Entry 7OCF (electron microscopy, 3.60 A resolution); this record covers chains E and D of the 8 polymer chains in the assembly.

[Chain E]
Molecule: Protein cornichon homolog 2
Source organism: Rattus norvegicus
UniProtKB: Q5BJU5 (CNIH2_RAT); residues 1-160 here = UniProt positions 1-160
Chain sequence (188 residues; numbered 1 to 188; the number before each row is that of its first residue):
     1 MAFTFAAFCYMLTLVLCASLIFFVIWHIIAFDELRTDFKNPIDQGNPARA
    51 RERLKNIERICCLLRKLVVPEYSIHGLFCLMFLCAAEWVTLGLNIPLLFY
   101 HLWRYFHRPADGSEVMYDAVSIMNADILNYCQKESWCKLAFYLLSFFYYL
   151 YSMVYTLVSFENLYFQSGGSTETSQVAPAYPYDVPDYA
Disordered / not traced: 1, 160-188
Construct notes: expression tag (161-188)
Ligand contacts:
  - 1,2-diacyl-sn-glycero-3-phosphocholine (PC1), molecule 1: Met11, Leu14, Val15, Ala18, Ser19, Phe22, Leu157
  - 1,2-diacyl-sn-glycero-3-phosphocholine (PC1), molecule 2: Val69, Pro70, Ser73, Leu77
From the paper describing this entry:
  - conformationally variable residues (helix shift): Pro70

[Chain D]
Molecule: Isoform Flip of Glutamate receptor 2
Source organism: Rattus norvegicus
UniProtKB: P19491 (GRIA2_RAT), isoform P19491-2; residues -20 to 839 here correspond to UniProt positions 1-860 (UniProt number = residue number + 21)
Chain sequence (860 residues; each row starts with the number of its first residue; numbers below 1 keep their minus sign (Met-20 is residue -20)):
   -20 MQKIMHISVLLSPVLWGLIFGVSSNSIQIGGLFPRGADQEYSAFRVGMVQ
    30 FSTSEFRLTPHIDNLEVANSFAVTNAFCSQFSRGVYAIFGFYDKKSVNTI
    80 TSFCGTLHVSFITPSFPTDGTHPFVIQMRPDLKGALLSLIEYYQWDKFAY
   130 LYDSDRGLSTLQAVLDSAAEKKWQVTAINVGNINNDKKDETYRSLFQDLE
   180 LKKERRVILDCERDKVNDIVDQVITIGKHVKGYHYIIANLGFTDGDLLKI
   230 QFGGANVSGFQIVDYDDSLVSKFIERWSTLEEKEYPGAHTATIKYTSALT
   280 YDAVQVMTEAFRNLRKQRIEISRRGNAGDCLANPAVPWGQGVEIERALKQ
   330 VQVEGLSGNIKFDQNGKRINYTINIMELKTNGPRKIGYWSEVDKMVVTLT
   380 ELPSGNDTSGLENKTVVVTTILESPYVMMKKNHEMLEGNERYEGYCVDLA
   430 AEIAKHCGFKYKLTIVGDGKYGARDADTKIWNGMVGELVYGKADIAIAPL
   480 TITLVREEVIDFSKPFMSLGISIMIKKPQKSKPGVFSFLDPLAYEIWMCI
   530 VFAYIGVSVVLFLVSRFSPYEWHTEEFEDGRETQSSESTNEFGIFNSLWF
   580 SLGAFMRQGCDISPRSLSGRIVGGVWWFFTLIIISSYTANLAAFLTVERM
   630 VSPIESAEDLSKQTEIAYGTLDSGSTKEFFRRSKIAVFDKMWTYMRSAEP
   680 SVFVRTTAEGVARVRKSKGKYAYLLESTMNEYIEQRKPCDTMKVGGNLDS
   730 KGYGIATPKGSSLGTPVNLAVLKLSEQGVLDKLKNKWWYDKGECGAKDSG
   780 SKEKTSALSLSNVAGVFYILVGGLGLAMLVALIEFCYKSRAEAKRMKVAK
   830 NPQNINPSSS
Disordered / not traced: -20 to 394, 550-569, 776-781, 820-839
Construct notes: variant Arg586 (Gln607 in P19491)
Disulfide bonds: Cys718-Cys773
Ligand contacts:
  - cyclothiazide (CYZ): Lys493, Pro494, Phe495, Met496, Ser497, Ser754, Leu759, Asp760, Lys763
  - glutamic acid (GLU): Tyr450, Pro478, Leu479, Thr480, Arg485, Leu650, Gly653, Ser654, Thr655, Glu705, Tyr732
  - 1,2-diacyl-sn-glycero-3-phosphocholine (PC1), molecule 1: Val514, Tyr797, Ile798, Gly801, Gly802, Leu805
  - 1,2-diacyl-sn-glycero-3-phosphocholine (PC1), molecule 2: Phe515, Leu518, Tyr523, Phe574, Leu577, Trp578, Leu581, Met585
  - 1,2-diacyl-sn-glycero-3-phosphocholine (PC1), molecule 3: Leu518, Tyr523, Trp526, Met527, Ile529, Val530, Tyr533, Leu581, Phe584, Met585
  - 1,2-diacyl-sn-glycero-3-phosphocholine (PC1), molecule 4: Tyr533, Ile534, Ile573, Phe574, Leu577
  - 1,2-diacyl-sn-glycero-3-phosphocholine (PC1), molecule 5: Ile534, Val538, Phe541, Arg545, Gly572, Ile573
  - 1,2-diacyl-sn-glycero-3-phosphocholine (PC1), molecule 6: Leu596, Arg599, Ile600, Gly603, Val604, Phe607
  - 1,2-diacyl-sn-glycero-3-phosphocholine (PC1), molecule 7: Tyr797, Val800, Gly801, Gly804, Met807, Leu808, Leu811
UniProt features mapped onto this chain:
  - binding site (L-glutamate): Pro478, Thr480, Arg485, Ser654, Thr655, Glu705
  - site: Arg453 (Interaction with the cone snail toxin Con-ikot-ikot), Ile633 (Crucial to convey clamshell closure to channel opening), Arg660 (Interaction with the cone snail toxin Con-ikot-ikot), Lys752 (Interaction with the cone snail toxin Con-ikot-ikot)
  - modified residue (Phosphoserine): Ser662, Ser696, Ser839
  - lipidation (S-palmitoyl cysteine): Cys589, Cys815
  - glycosylation (N-linked (GlcNAc...) asparagine): Asn235, Asn349, Asn385, Asn392

[How chain E and chain D interact]
Residue-residue contacts (16; chain E residue first):
  Phe5(E) with Met527(D), hydrophobic; Cys528(D), hydrophobic; Phe531(D), hydrophobic
  Phe8(E) with Cys528(D); Ala532(D), hydrophobic
  Leu12(E) with Phe531(D); Gly535(D)
  Leu16(E) with Val538(D), hydrophobic
  Ser19(E) with Leu542(D)
  Phe23(E) with Leu542(D), hydrophobic; Phe546(D), hydrophobic
  Lys66(E) with Arg545(D), hydrogen bond (backbone-side chain)
  Leu67(E) with Phe546(D), hydrophobic
  Pro70(E) with Arg545(D)
  Leu77(E) with Ile534(D), hydrophobic
  Cys84(E) with Phe531(D), hydrophobic
Also at the interface, not in a pair above, chain E (14 interface residues in all): Ile74, Leu80, Met81
Also at the interface, not in a pair above, chain D (12 interface residues in all): Val539, Phe541

[Overview]
The interface between chain E and chain D involves 14 residues on one side and 12 on the other, with 1
hydrogen bond. The hydrogen-bonded pair is Lys66(E)-Arg545(D). One 1,2-diacyl-sn-glycero-3-phosphocholine
molecule is bound between chain E and chain D. Bound to chain E: 1,2-diacyl-sn-glycero-3-phosphocholine. From
the paper: conformational variability at Pro70(E).
Chain E is Protein cornichon homolog 2 and chain D is Isoform Flip of Glutamate receptor 2, both from Rattus
norvegicus; the structure, Active state GluA1/A2 AMPA receptor in complex with TARP gamma 8 and CNIH2
(LBD-TMD), was determined by electron microscopy together with 7OCA, 7OCC, 7OCD and 7OCE from the same study.
